4IU5 - chain A; structure by X-ray diffraction, 1.95 A resolution.

[Chain A]
Name: Arginase
From: Leishmania mexicana
Notes: EC 3.5.3.1
UniProtKB: Q6TUJ5 (Q6TUJ5_LEIME); numbering as in UniProt (aligned over 13-329)
Sequence (330 residues; row label = number of the first residue in the row; numbering starts at 0):
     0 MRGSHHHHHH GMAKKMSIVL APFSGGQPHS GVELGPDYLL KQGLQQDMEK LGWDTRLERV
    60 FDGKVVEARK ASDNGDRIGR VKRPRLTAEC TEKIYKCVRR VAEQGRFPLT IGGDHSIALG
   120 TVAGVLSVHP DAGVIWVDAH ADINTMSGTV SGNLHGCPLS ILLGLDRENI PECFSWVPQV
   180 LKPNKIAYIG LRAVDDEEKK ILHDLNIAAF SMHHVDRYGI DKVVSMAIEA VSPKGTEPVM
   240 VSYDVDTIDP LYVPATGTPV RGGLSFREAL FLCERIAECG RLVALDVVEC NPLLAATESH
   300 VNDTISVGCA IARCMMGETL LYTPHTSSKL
Not modelled in the structure: 0-12, 323-329
Differences from the reference sequence: expression tag (0-12)
Metal / ion sites: Mn2+ site 1: His114, Asp137, Asp141, Asp243; Mn2+ site 2: Asp137, His139, Asp243, Asp245
Residues lining bound ligands: L-ornithine (ORN): His139, Asp141, Asn143, Thr148, Ser150, Asn152, His154, Gly155, Asp194, Glu197
What the authors report for this chain:
  - binding site for L-ornithine: Glu288

[In short]
Bound to chain A: L-ornithine. His114, Asp137, Asp141 and Asp243 coordinate Mn2+ site 1. The Mn2+ site 2 is
built by Asp137, His139, Asp243 and Asp245. The paper reports a binding site for L-ornithine at Glu288.
Chain A is Arginase (Leishmania mexicana); the structure, Crystal structure of Leishmania mexicana arginase in
complex with catalytic product L-ornithine, was determined by X-ray diffraction (same publication as 4IU0 and
4IU1).
